PDB entry 7MJQ | electron microscopy, 4.20 A resolution (low resolution: residue-level contacts below are approximate; hydrogen-bond / salt-bridge calls are withheld) | chains C and D of the 6 polymer chains in the assembly

[Chain C (and D)]
Name: ATP-sensitive inward rectifier potassium channel 8
Source organism: Rattus norvegicus
Notes: chain D of this document is another copy of the same molecule, construct and numbering; everything in this record applies to it too
UniProtKB: Q63664 (KCNJ8_RAT); residue numbers follow UniProt; this construct covers 1-424
Sequence (424 residues; row label = number of the first residue in the row):
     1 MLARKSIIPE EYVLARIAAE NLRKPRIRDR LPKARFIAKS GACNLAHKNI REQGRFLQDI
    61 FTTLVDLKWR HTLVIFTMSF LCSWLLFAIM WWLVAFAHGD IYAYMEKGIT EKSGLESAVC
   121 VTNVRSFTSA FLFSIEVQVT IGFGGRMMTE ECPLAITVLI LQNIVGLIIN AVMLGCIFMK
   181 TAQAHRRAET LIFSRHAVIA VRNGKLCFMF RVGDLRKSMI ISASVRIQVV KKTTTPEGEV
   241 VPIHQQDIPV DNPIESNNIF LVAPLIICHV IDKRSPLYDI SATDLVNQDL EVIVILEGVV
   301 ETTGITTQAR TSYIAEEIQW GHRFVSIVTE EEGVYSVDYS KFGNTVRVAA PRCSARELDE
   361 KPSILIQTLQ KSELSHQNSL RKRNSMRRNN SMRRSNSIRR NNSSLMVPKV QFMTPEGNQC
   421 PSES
Disordered / not traced: 1-29, 368-424 (chain D: 1-29, 367-424)
Curated features (UniProtKB/Swiss-Prot):
  - motif: Thr140 to Gly145 (Selectivity filter)
  - site: Asn170 (Role in the control of polyamine-mediated channel gating and in the blocking by intracellular magnesium)
  - modified residue: Ser6 (Phosphoserine)
Residues lining bound ligands: ATP (adenosine-5'-triphosphate): Ile192, Phe193, Ser194, Arg195, Tyr339, Gly343

[How chain C and chain D interact]
Pairs across the interface (13):
  Ala34(C) - Gly333(D)
  Ala34(C) - Val334(D)
  Ala34(C) - Tyr335(D)
  Ala46(C) - Tyr335(D)
  Ala46(C) - Val337(D)
  Lys48(C) - Val337(D)
  Thr62(C) - Ala184(D)
  Thr140(C) - Thr140(D)
  Ile141(C) - Ile141(D)
  Gly142(C) - Gly142(D)
  Gly144(C) - Phe143(D)
  Glu237(C) - Val201(D)
  Pro242(C) - Val328(D)
Also at the interface, not in a pair above, chain C (16 interface residues in all): Leu45, Phe143, Glu150, Ala171, Ile243, Thr306
Also at the interface, not in a pair above, chain D (17 interface residues in all): Thr128, Ser129, Ile177, Glu301, Ser336, Tyr339

[In short]
Chain C and chain D form an interface of 16 and 17 residues respectively. Ligands of chain C: ATP.
Chain C and chain D are both ATP-sensitive inward rectifier potassium channel 8 (Rattus norvegicus); the
structure, Vascular KATP channel: Kir6.1 SUR2B quatrefoil-like conformation 2, was determined by electron
microscopy, deposited together with 7MIT, 7MJO and 7MJP.
